PDB entry 8P3D | X-ray diffraction, 1.71 A resolution | chain A

# Chain A
Protein: peptidylprolyl isomerase
Source organism: Trypanosoma cruzi
Notes: EC 5.2.1.8
UniProt: Q4D932 (Q4D932_TRYCC); residues 5-166 here correspond to UniProt positions 34-195 (UniProt number = residue number + 29)
Sequence (162 residues; row label = number of the first residue in the row):
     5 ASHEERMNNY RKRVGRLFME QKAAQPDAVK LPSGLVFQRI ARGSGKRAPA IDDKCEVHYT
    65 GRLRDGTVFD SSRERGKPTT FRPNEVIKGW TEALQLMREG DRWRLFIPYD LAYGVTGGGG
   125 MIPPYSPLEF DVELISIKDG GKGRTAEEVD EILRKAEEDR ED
Bound ions: Na+ site 1: Leu-67, Glu-133; Na+ site 2: Leu-100, Asp-105; Na+ site 3: Gly-118, Pro-127; Na+ site 4 near Ser-130 (its only coordinating residue here)
Ligand contacts: WS5 ((2S)-1-[(4-fluorophenyl)methylsulfonyl]-N-[(2S)-4-methyl-1-oxidanylidene-1-(pyridin-3-ylmethylamino)pentan-2-yl]piperidine-2-carboxamide): Tyr-63, Phe-73, Asp-74, Phe-85, Glu-89, Val-90, Ile-91, Trp-94, Ala-116, Tyr-117, Gly-122, Gly-123, Met-125, Ile-126, Phe-134
What the authors report for this chain:
  - binding site for WS5: Tyr-63, Phe-73, Asp-74, Phe-85, Val-90, Ile-91, Trp-94, Tyr-117, Met-125, Ile-126

# Overview
Chain A binds compound WS5. Leu-67 and Glu-133 form the Na+ site 1. Leu-100 and Asp-105 form the Na+ site 2.
From the paper: a binding site for WS5 at Tyr-63, Phe-73 and Asp-74 among others.
Chain A is peptidylprolyl isomerase (Trypanosoma cruzi); the structure, Full length structure of TcMIP with
bound inhibitor NJS224, was determined by X-ray diffraction, deposited together with 8P3C and 8P42.
